8Q5H - chains 5 and D of the 7 polymer chains in the assembly; structure by electron microscopy, 4.50 A resolution (low resolution: residue-level contacts below are approximate; hydrogen-bond / salt-bridge calls are withheld).

# Chain 5
Protein: Kinetochore protein Spc25
Organism: Homo sapiens
Reference sequence: Q9HBM1 (SPC25_HUMAN); numbering as in UniProt (aligned over 93-224)
Sequence (139 residues; each row starts with the number of its first residue):
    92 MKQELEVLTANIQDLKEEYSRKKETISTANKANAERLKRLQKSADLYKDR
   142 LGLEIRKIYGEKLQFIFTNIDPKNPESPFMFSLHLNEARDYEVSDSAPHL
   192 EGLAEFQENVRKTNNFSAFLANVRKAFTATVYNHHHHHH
Unresolved in the structure: 92-122, 225-230
Sequence notes: initiating methionine (92); expression tag (225-230)

# Chain D
Protein: Kinetochore-associated protein DSN1 homolog
Organism: Homo sapiens
Reference sequence: Q9H410 (DSN1_HUMAN); residue numbers follow UniProt; this construct covers 1-356
Sequence (362 residues; each row starts with the number of its first residue):
     1 MTSVTRSEIIDEKGPVMSKTHDHQLESSLSPVEVFAKTSASLEMNQGVSE
    51 ERIHLGSSPKKGGNCDLSHQERLQSKSLHLSPQEQSASYQDRRQSWRRAS
   101 MKETNRRKSLHPIHQGITELSRSISVDLAESKRLGCLLLSSFQFSIQKLE
   151 PFLRDTKGFSLESFRAKASSLSEELKHFADGLETDGTLQKCFEDSNGKAS
   201 DFSLEASVAEMKEYITKFSLERQTWDQLLLHYQQEAKEILSRGSTEAKIT
   251 EVKVEPMTYLGSSQNEVLNTKPDYQKILQNQSKVFDCMELVMDELQGSVK
   301 QLQAFMDESTQCFQKVSVQLGKRSMQQLDPSPARKLLKLQLQNPPAIHGS
   351 GSGSCQHHHHHH
Unresolved in the structure: 1-111, 246-255, 339-362
Sequence notes: expression tag (357-362)

# Chain 5 / chain D interface
Residue-residue contacts (10; chain 5 residue first):
  Glu152(5) - Leu337(D)
  Glu152(5) - Lys338(D)
  Leu154(5) - Leu336(D)
  Leu176(5) - Leu337(D)
  Arg180(5) - Ser331(D)
  Arg180(5) - Ala333(D)
  Arg180(5) - Arg334(D)
  Arg180(5) - Leu337(D)
  Tyr182(5) - Ala333(D)
  Phe207(5) - Pro332(D)

# In short
6 residues of chain 5 face 7 of chain D across their interface.
Here chain 5 is Kinetochore protein Spc25 and chain D is Kinetochore-associated protein DSN1 homolog, both
from Homo sapiens. Entry 8Q5H (Human KMN network (outer kinetochore)) was determined by electron microscopy.
